Entry 8VXM (X-ray diffraction, 2.10 A resolution); this record covers chain A.

# Chain A
Protein: Maltose/maltodextrin-binding periplasmic protein fused to apoptosis regulator Bcl-2/Bcl-xL chimera
Organism: Escherichia coli K-12
Reference sequence: chimeric construct of P0AEX9, P10415, Q07817: residues -362 to 3 from P0AEX9 (MALE_ECOLI) positions 27-392 (UniProt number = residue number + 389); residues 10-34 from P10415 positions 10-34 (same numbers); residues 76-91 from Q07817 positions 29-44 (UniProt number = residue number - 47); residues 92-207 from P10415 positions 92-207 (same numbers)
Chain sequence (547 residues; numbered -380 to 207; 41 numbers in that range are skipped by the numbering (no residue carries them; nothing is unmodelled there); the number before each row is that of its first residue; numbers below 1 keep their minus sign (Met-380 is residue -380)):
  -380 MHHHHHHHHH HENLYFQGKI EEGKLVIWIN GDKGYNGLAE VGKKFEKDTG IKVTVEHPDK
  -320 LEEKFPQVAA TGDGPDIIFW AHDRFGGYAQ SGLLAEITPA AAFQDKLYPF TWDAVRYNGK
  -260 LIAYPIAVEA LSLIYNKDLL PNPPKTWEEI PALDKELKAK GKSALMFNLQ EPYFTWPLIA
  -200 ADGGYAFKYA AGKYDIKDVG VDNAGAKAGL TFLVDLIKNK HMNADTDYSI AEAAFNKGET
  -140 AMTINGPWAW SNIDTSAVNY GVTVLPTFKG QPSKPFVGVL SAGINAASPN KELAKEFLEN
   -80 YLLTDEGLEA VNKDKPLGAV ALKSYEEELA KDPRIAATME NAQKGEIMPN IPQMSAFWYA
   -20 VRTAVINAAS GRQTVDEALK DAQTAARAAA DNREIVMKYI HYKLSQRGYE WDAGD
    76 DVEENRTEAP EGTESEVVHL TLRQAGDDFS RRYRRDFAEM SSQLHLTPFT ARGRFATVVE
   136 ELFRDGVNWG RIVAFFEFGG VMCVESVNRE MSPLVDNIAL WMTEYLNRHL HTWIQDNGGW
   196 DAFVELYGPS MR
Not modelled in the structure: -380 to -363, 33-34, 76-87
Construct notes: initiating methionine (-380); expression tag (-379 to -363); engineered mutation Ala-281 (Asp108 in P0AEX9), Ala-280 (Lys109 in P0AEX9), Ala-191 (Glu198 in P0AEX9), Ala-190 (Asn199 in P0AEX9), Ala-124 (Lys265 in P0AEX9); linker (4-9)
Ligand contacts: F3Q (N-(4-hydroxyphenyl)-3-[6-[[(3S)-3-(morpholin-4-ylmethyl)-3,4-dihydro-1H-isoquinolin-2-yl]carbonyl]-1,3-benzodioxol-5-yl]-N-phenyl-5,6,7,8-tetrahydroindolizine-1-carboxamide): Phe104, Tyr108, Asp111, Phe112, Met115, Arg129, Val133, Glu136, Leu137, Gly145, Arg146, Ala149, Glu152, Phe153
UniProt features mapped onto this chain:
  - motif: Asp10 to Trp30 (BH4), Val93 to Arg107 (BH3), Glu136 to Gly155 (BH1), Thr187 to Tyr202 (BH2)
  - site: Asp34 (Cleavage)
  - region: Val92 to Arg107 (Required for interaction with SEPTIN4 isoform ARTS. Required XIAP-mediated ubiquitination and apoptosis)

# Overview
Bound to chain A: compound F3Q.
Chain A is Maltose/maltodextrin-binding periplasmic protein fused to apoptosis regulator Bcl-2/Bcl-xL chimera
(Escherichia coli K-12); the structure, Human Bcl-2/Bcl-xL Chimera Fused to MBP in Complex with Inhibitor
S55746, was determined by X-ray diffraction together with 8VWX, 8VWZ and 8VXN from the same study.
